Entry 1BCZ (X-ray diffraction, 2.20 A resolution); this record covers chain A.

# Chain A
Molecule: Annexin V
Organism: Rattus norvegicus
UniProt: P14668 (ANXA5_RAT); residues 2-319 here correspond to UniProt positions 1-318 (UniProt number = residue number - 1)
Amino-acid sequence (319 residues; row label = number of the first residue in the row):
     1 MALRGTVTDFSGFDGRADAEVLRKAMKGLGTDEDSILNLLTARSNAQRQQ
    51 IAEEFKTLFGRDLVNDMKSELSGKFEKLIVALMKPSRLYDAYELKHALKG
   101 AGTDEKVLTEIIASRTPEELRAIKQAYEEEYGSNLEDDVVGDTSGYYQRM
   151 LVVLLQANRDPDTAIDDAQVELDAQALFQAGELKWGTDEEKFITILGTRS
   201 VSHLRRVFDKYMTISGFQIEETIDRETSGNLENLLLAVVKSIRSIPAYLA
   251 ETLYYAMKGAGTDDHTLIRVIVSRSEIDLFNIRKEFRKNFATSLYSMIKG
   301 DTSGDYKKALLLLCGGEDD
Unresolved in the structure: 1
Construct notes: engineered mutation Ser-72 (Thr71 in P14668)
Metal / ion sites: Ca2+ site 1: Met-26, Gly-28, Gly-30, Glu-70; Ca2+ site 2: Lys-68, Leu-71, Glu-76; Ca2+ site 3: Gly-181, Lys-184, Gly-186, Glu-226; Ca2+ site 4: Asp-224, Thr-227, Glu-232; Ca2+ site 5: Met-257, Gly-259, Ala-260, Gly-261, Asp-301
Swiss-Prot annotation at these positions:
  - motif: Leu-313, Gly-316, Asp-319 ([IL]-x-C-x-x-[DE] motif)

# Overview
Met-26, Gly-28, Gly-30 and Glu-70 coordinate Ca2+ site 1. The Ca2+ site 2 is built by Lys-68, Leu-71 and
Glu-76.
Chain A is Annexin V (Rattus norvegicus); the structure, Recombinant rat annexin V, T72S mutant, was
determined by X-ray diffraction, deposited together with 1BC0, 1BC1, 1BC3, 1BCW and 1BCY.
